7P30 - chains B and F of the 14 polymer chains in the assembly; structure by electron microscopy, 3.00 A resolution.

Chain B:
Protein: DNA replication licensing factor MCM3
Organism: Saccharomyces cerevisiae (strain ATCC 204508 / S288c)
Notes: EC 3.6.4.12
Reference sequence: P24279 (MCM3_YEAST); residue numbers follow UniProt; this construct covers 1-971
Amino-acid sequence (1006 residues; row label = number of the first residue in the row; numbers below 1 keep their minus sign (Met-34 is residue -34)):
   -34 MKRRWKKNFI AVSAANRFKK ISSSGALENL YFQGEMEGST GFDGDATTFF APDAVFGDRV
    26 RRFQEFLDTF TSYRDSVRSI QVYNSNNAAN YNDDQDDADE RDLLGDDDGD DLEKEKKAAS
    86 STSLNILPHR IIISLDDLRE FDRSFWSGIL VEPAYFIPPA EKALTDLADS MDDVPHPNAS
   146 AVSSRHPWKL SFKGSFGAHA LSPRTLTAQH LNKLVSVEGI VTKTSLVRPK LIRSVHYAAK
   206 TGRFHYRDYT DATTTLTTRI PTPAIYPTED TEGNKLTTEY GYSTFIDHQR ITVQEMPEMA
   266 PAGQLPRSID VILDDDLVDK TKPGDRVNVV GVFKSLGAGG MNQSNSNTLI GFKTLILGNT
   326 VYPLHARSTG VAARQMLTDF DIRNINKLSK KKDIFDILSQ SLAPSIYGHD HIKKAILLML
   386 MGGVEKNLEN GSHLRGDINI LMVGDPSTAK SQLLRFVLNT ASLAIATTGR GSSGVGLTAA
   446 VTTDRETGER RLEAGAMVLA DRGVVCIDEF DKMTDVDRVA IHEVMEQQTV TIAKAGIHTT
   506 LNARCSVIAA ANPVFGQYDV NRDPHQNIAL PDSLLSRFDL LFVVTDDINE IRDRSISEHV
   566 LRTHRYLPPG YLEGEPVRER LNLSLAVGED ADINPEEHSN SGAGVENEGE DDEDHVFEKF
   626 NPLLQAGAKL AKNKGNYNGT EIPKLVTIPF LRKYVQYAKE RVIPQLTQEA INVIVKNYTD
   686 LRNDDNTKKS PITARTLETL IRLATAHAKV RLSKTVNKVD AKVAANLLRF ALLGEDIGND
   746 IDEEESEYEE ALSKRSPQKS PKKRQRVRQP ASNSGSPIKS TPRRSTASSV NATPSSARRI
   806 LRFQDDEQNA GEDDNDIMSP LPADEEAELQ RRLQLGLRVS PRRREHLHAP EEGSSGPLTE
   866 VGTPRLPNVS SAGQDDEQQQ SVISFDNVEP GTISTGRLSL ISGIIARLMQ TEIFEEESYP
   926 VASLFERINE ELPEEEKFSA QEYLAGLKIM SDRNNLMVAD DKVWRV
Disordered / not traced: -34 to 15, 54-89, 139-150, 571-650, 739-971
Differences from the reference sequence: initiating methionine (-34); expression tag (-33 to 0)
Swiss-Prot annotation at these positions:
  - motif: Ser541 to Asp544 (Arginine finger)
  - binding site (ATP): Gly409 to Ser416
  - modified residue: Ser761 (Phosphoserine), Ser777 (Phosphoserine), Ser781 (Phosphoserine), Thr868 (Phosphothreonine)
  - mutagenesis: Lys415 (K415A: No effect on MCM2-7 complex helicase activity. Loss of MCM2-7 complex helicase activity; when associated with MCM5 A-422. Reduces MCM2-7 complex helicase activity ...)

Chain F:
Protein: DNA replication licensing factor MCM7
Organism: Saccharomyces cerevisiae (strain ATCC 204508 / S288c)
Notes: EC 3.6.4.12
Reference sequence: P38132 (MCM7_YEAST); residues 1-845 here = UniProt positions 1-845
Amino-acid sequence (845 residues; row label = number of the first residue in the row):
     1 MSAALPSIQL PVDYNNLFNE ITDFLVTFKQ DTLSSDATRN ENEDENLDAE NIEQHLLEKG
    61 PKYMAMLQKV ANRELNSVII DLDDILQYQN EKFLQGTQAD DLVSAIQQNA NHFTELFCRA
   121 IDNNMPLPTK EIDYKDDVLD VILNQRRLRN ERMLSDRTNE IRSENLMDTT MDPPSSMNDA
   181 LREVVEDETE LFPPNLTRRY FLYFKPLSQN CARRYRKKAI SSKPLSVRQI KGDFLGQLIT
   241 VRGIITRVSD VKPAVEVIAY TCDQCGYEVF QEVNSRTFTP LSECTSEECS QNQTKGQLFM
   301 STRASKFSAF QECKIQELSQ QVPVGHIPRS LNIHVNGTLV RSLSPGDIVD VTGIFLPAPY
   361 TGFKALKAGL LTETYLEAQF VRQHKKKFAS FSLTSDVEER VMELITSGDV YNRLAKSIAP
   421 EIYGNLDVKK ALLLLLVGGV DKRVGDGMKI RGDINVCLMG DPGVAKSQLL KAICKISPRG
   481 VYTTGKGSSG VGLTAAVMKD PVTDEMILEG GALVLADNGI CCIDEFDKMD ESDRTAIHEV
   541 MEQQTISISK AGINTTLNAR TSILAAANPL YGRYNPRLSP LDNINLPAAL LSRFDILFLM
   601 LDIPSRDDDE KLAEHVTYVH MHNKQPDLDF TPVEPSKMRE YIAYAKTKRP VMSEAVNDYV
   661 VQAYIRLRQD SKREMDSKFS FGQATPRTLL GIIRLSQALA KLRLADMVDI DDVEEALRLV
   721 RVSKESLYQE TNKSKEDESP TTKIFTIIKK MLQETGKNTL SYENIVKTVR LRGFTMLQLS
   781 NCIQEYSYLN VWHLINEGNT LKFVDDGTMD TDQEDSLVST PKLAPQTTAS ANVSAQDSDI
   841 DLQDA
Disordered / not traced: 1-2, 32-58, 167-177, 730-845
Swiss-Prot annotation at these positions:
  - motif: Ser592 to Asp595 (Arginine finger)
  - binding site (ATP): Tyr423, Gly463, Ala465, Lys466, Ser467, Asn568, Arg593, Arg687
  - modified residue: Thr811 (Phosphothreonine), Ser819 (Phosphoserine), Ser838 (Phosphoserine)
  - mutagenesis: Lys466 (K466A: Loss of MCM2-7 complex helicase activity)

How chain B and chain F interact:
Contacting residue pairs (90; chain B residue first):
  Arg193(B) with Tyr360(F); Thr372(F)
  Pro194(B) with Leu370(F); Leu371(F); Thr372(F), hydrogen bond (backbone-backbone)
  Lys195(B) with Ala368(F); Leu370(F); Leu371(F)
  Leu196(B) with Leu370(F), hydrogen bond (backbone-backbone)
  Tyr202(B) with Tyr14(F)
  Phe209(B) with Ser7(F); Ile8(F), hydrogen bond (backbone-backbone); Leu10(F), hydrophobic
  His210(B) with Leu5(F); Pro6(F)
  Tyr211(B) with Leu5(F); Pro6(F); Ile8(F), hydrophobic
  Arg212(B) with Leu5(F)
  Tyr214(B) with Leu370(F), hydrophobic
  Pro232(B) with Leu5(F), hydrophobic
  Glu234(B) with Leu5(F)
  Asp235(B) with Leu5(F)
  Thr236(B) with Ala4(F)
  Glu244(B) with Tyr14(F), hydrogen bond; Asn109(F), hydrogen bond
  Tyr245(B) with Asn111(F); Leu235(F); Gly236(F); Leu356(F), hydrophobic; Pro357(F)
  Gly246(B) with Gln108(F); Asn109(F), hydrogen bond (backbone-side chain); Leu235(F)
  Tyr247(B) with Leu10(F), hydrophobic; Val12(F)
  Phe250(B) with Leu235(F), hydrophobic
  Asp252(B) with Gly232(F)
  His253(B) with Ala368(F); Leu371(F)
  Arg255(B) with Leu366(F)
  Asp284(B) with Arg329(F), salt bridge
  Lys287(B) with Gly325(F); His326(F)
  Lys391(B) with His620(F)
  Asn392(B) with Asn623(F)
  Leu393(B) with Glu421(F); Asn623(F)
  Asn395(B) with Glu421(F), hydrogen bond; Lys475(F), hydrogen bond (backbone-side chain)
  Gly396(B) with Lys475(F)
  Ser397(B) with Glu421(F), hydrogen bond
  Leu399(B) with His620(F)
  Glu451(B) with Phe363(F)
  Asp466(B) with Val324(F)
  Val484(B) with Lys486(F)
  Glu488(B) with Thr484(F)
  Gln492(B) with Ser467(F), hydrogen bond; Gln468(F)
  Thr496(B) with Gly487(F)
  Ala498(B) with Gly487(F); Ser488(F); Gly492(F)
  Ala500(B) with Val491(F), hydrophobic
  Gly501(B) with Met498(F)
  His503(B) with Gly492(F); Gly510(F); Gly511(F)
  Thr504(B) with Gln316(F)
  Thr505(B) with Ser319(F), hydrogen bond (backbone-side chain)
  Asn507(B) with Ser319(F)
  Asp537(B) with Arg573(F), salt bridge
  Leu671(B) with His620(F); Met621(F)
  Thr672(B) with Met621(F)
  Gln673(B) with Met621(F)
  Ile676(B) with Thr617(F); Met621(F), hydrophobic
  Val680(B) with Glu610(F)
  Tyr683(B) with Ala613(F), hydrophobic
  Thr684(B) with Arg606(F); Glu610(F), hydrogen bond
  Arg687(B) with Asp602(F), salt bridge; Pro604(F); Asp609(F), salt bridge
  Asn688(B) with Ser605(F); Arg606(F)
  Pro696(B) with Arg573(F)
  Arg700(B) with Gly463(F)
  Leu702(B) with Ala613(F), hydrophobic
Other interface residues (no listed pair), chain B (76 interface residues in all): Leu191, Asp216, Thr218, Thr242, His398, Leu457, Ala459, Val463, Arg467, Thr494, Ile497, Lys499, Leu506, Ser538, Ile697, Thr698, Ala699, Glu703, Ile706
Other interface residues (no listed pair), chain F (76 interface residues in all): His112, Arg228, Lys231, Asp233, Ile327, Pro328, Gly362, Ala365, Gly369, Glu373, Thr374, Pro462, Lys471, Tyr482, Ser489, Ala496, Ala512, Lys528, Leu612, Val616, Val619

Summary:
Chain B and chain F each contribute 76 residues to their interface; the contacts include 12 hydrogen bonds and
4 salt bridges. Polar contacts include Asp284(B)-Arg329(F), Asp537(B)-Arg573(F) and Arg687(B)-Asp602(F).
Here chain B is DNA replication licensing factor MCM3 and chain F is DNA replication licensing factor MCM7,
both from Saccharomyces cerevisiae (strain ATCC 204508 / S288c). Entry 7P30 (3.0 A resolution structure of a
DNA-loaded MCM double hexamer) was determined by electron microscopy together with 7P5Z from the same study.
